PDB entry 8YBR | electron microscopy, 2.57 A resolution | chains A and B of the 3 polymer chains in the assembly

== Chain A (and B) ==
Name: BCCT family transporter
Source organism: Pseudomonas syringae
Notes: chain B of this document is another copy of the same molecule, construct and numbering; everything in this record applies to it too
UniProt: A0A2S3V5U4 (A0A2S3V5U4_PSESX); residues 1-664 here = UniProt positions 1-664
Chain sequence (685 residues; numbered -2 to 682; the number before each row is that of its first residue; numbers below 1 keep their minus sign (Met-2 is residue -2)):
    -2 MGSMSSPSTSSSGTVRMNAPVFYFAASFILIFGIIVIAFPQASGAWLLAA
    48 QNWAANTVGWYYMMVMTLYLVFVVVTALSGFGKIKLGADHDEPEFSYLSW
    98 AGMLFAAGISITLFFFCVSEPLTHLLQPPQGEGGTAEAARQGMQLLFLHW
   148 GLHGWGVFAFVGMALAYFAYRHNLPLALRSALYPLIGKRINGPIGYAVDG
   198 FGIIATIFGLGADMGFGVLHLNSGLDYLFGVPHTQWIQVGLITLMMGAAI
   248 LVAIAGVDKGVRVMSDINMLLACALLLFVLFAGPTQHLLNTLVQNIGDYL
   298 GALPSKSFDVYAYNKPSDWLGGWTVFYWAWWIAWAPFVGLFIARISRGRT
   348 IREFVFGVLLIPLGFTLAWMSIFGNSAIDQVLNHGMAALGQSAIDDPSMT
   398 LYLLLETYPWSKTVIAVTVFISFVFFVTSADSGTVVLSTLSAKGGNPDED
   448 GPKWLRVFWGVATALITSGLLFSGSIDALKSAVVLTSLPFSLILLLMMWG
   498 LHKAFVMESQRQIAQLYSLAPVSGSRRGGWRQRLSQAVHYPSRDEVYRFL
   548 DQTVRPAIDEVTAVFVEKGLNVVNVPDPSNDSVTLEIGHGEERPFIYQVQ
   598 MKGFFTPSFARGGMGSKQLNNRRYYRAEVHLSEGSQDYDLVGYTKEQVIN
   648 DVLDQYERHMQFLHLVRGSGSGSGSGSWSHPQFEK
Disordered / not traced: -2 to 10, 609-615, 665-682
Sequence notes: initiating methionine (-2); expression tag (-1 to 0, 665-682)

== Chain A / chain B interface ==
Residue-residue contacts - 55 pairs, chain A then chain B:
  Asn53(A) - Gln283(B)  hydrogen bond (backbone-side chain)
  Trp57(A) - Leu286(B)  hydrophobic
  Trp57(A) - Val290(B)  hydrophobic
  Ser302(A) - Gly294(B)
  Phe305(A) - Val290(B)
  Phe305(A) - Gln291(B)
  Phe305(A) - Gly294(B)
  Asp306(A) - Gln291(B)
  Val307(A) - Asn287(B)
  Val307(A) - Gln291(B)  hydrogen bond (backbone-side chain)
  Tyr308(A) - Gln291(B)
  Ala309(A) - His284(B)
  Ala309(A) - Thr288(B)
  Ala309(A) - Gln291(B)
  Tyr310(A) - Ala133(B)
  Tyr310(A) - Arg137(B)
  Tyr310(A) - Met140(B)
  Tyr310(A) - Asn292(B)
  Tyr310(A) - Asn372(B)  hydrogen bond
  Glu557(A) - Trp527(B)
  Val558(A) - Trp527(B)  hydrophobic
  Val561(A) - Trp527(B)  hydrophobic
  Val561(A) - Leu531(B)  hydrophobic
  Phe562(A) - Leu531(B)  hydrophobic
  Lys565(A) - Leu531(B)
  Lys565(A) - Ser532(B)
  Lys565(A) - Val535(B)
  His586(A) - Phe606(B)
  Glu588(A) - Ser605(B)
  Glu589(A) - Phe606(B)
  Arg590(A) - Arg508(B)
  His627(A) - His87(B)  hydrogen bond
  Glu630(A) - Arg168(B)  salt bridge
  Glu630(A) - Gln512(B)
  Gly631(A) - Asp86(B)
  Gly631(A) - Gln512(B)
  Asp634(A) - His87(B)  salt bridge
  Ile646(A) - Trp527(B)  hydrophobic
  Asn647(A) - Trp527(B)
  Asn647(A) - Arg530(B)
  Leu650(A) - Arg530(B)
  Leu650(A) - Leu531(B)  hydrophobic
  Asp651(A) - Arg530(B)
  Glu654(A) - Arg530(B)  salt bridge
  Glu654(A) - Ala534(B)
  Arg655(A) - Ser515(B)
  Arg655(A) - Leu516(B)
  Gln658(A) - Arg623(B)
  Gln658(A) - Asp634(B)
  Phe659(A) - Arg508(B)
  Phe659(A) - Ala511(B)
  His661(A) - Arg623(B)  hydrogen bond
  Leu662(A) - Ala511(B)  hydrophobic
  Val663(A) - Ala511(B)  hydrophobic
  Arg664(A) - Pro604(B)
Also at the interface, not in a pair above, chain A (37 interface residues in all): Thr54, Met61, Met657
Also at the interface, not in a pair above, chain B (40 interface residues in all): Gly84, Ala85, Ala136, Gly298, Tyr514, Arg528, Phe601, Tyr621

== In short ==
The interface between chain A and chain B involves 37 residues on one side and 40 on the other, with 5
hydrogen bonds and 3 salt bridges. Polar pairs include Glu630(A)-Arg168(B), Asp634(A)-His87(B) and
Glu654(A)-Arg530(B).
Both chains are BCCT family transporter (Pseudomonas syringae). Entry 8YBR (Choline transporter BetT) was
determined by electron microscopy, deposited together with 8YBQ.
